PDB entry 7Y53 | electron microscopy, 3.61 A resolution | chains Z and D of the 10 polymer chains in the assembly

[Chain Z]
Name: Derlin-1
From: Homo sapiens
UniProt: Q9BUN8 (DERL1_HUMAN); numbering as in UniProt; present here: 1-214, 240-251
Amino-acid sequence (226 residues; each row starts with the number of its first residue; note: 25 numbers in that range are skipped by the numbering (no residue carries them; nothing is unmodelled there)):
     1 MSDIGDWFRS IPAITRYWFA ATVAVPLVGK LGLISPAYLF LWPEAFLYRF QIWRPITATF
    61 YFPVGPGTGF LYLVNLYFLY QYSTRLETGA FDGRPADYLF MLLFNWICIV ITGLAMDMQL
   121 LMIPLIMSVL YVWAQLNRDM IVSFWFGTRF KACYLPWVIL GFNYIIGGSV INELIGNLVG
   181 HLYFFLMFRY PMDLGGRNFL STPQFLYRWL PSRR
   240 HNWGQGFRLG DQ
Unresolved in the structure: 251
UniProt features mapped onto this chain:
  - motif: N241 to L248 (SHP-box)
  - modified residue: S2 (N-acetylserine), S201 (Phosphoserine), T202 (Phosphothreonine)
  - mutagenesis: F70 (F70C: Impaired ERAD substrate degradation), L73 (L73A: Impaired ERAD substrate degradation), Y164 (Y164A: Impaired ERAD substrate degradation), I165 (I165A: Impaired ERAD substrate degradation), G180 (G180V: Reduces interaction with and proteolysis of XBP1 isoform 1), G243 to G245 (Significantly reduced binding to VCP), R247 (R247A: Significantly reduced binding to VCP), L248 (L248A: Significantly reduced binding to VCP)

[Chain D]
Name: Transitional endoplasmic reticulum ATPase
From: Homo sapiens
Notes: EC 3.6.4.6
UniProt: P55072 (TERA_HUMAN); residues 21-806 here = UniProt positions 21-806
Amino-acid sequence (787 residues; each row starts with the number of its first residue):
    20 MNRPNRLIVD EAINEDNSVV SLSQPKMDEL QLFRGDTVLL KGKKRREAVC IVLSDDTCSD
    80 EKIRMNRVVR NNLRVRLGDV ISIQPCPDVK YGKRIHVLPI DDTVEGITGN LFEVYLKPYF
   140 LEAYRPIRKG DIFLVRGGMR AVEFKVVETD PSPYCIVAPD TVIHCEGEPI KREDEEESLN
   200 EVGYDDIGGC RKQLAQIKEM VELPLRHPAL FKAIGVKPPR GILLYGPPGT GKTLIARAVA
   260 NETGAFFFLI NGPEIMSKLA GESESNLRKA FEEAEKNAPA IIFIDELDAI APKREKTHGE
   320 VERRIVSQLL TLMDGLKQRA HVIVMAATNR PNSIDPALRR FGRFDREVDI GIPDATGRLE
   380 ILQIHTKNMK LADDVDLEQV ANETHGHVGA DLAALCSEAA LQAIRKKMDL IDLEDETIDA
   440 EVMNSLAVTM DDFRWALSQS NPSALRETVV EVPQVTWEDI GGLEDVKREL QELVQYPVEH
   500 PDKFLKFGMT PSKGVLFYGP PGCGKTLLAK AIANECQANF ISIKGPELLT MWFGESEANV
   560 REIFDKARQA APCVLFFDEL DSIAKARGGN IGDGGGAADR VINQILTEMD GMSTKKNVFI
   620 IGATNRPDII DPAILRPGRL DQLIYIPLPD EKSRVAILKA NLRKSPVAKD VDLEFLAKMT
   680 NGFSGADLTE ICQRACKLAI RESIESEIRR ERERQTNPSA MEVEEDDPVP EIRRDHFEEA
   740 MRFARRSVSD NDIRKYEMFA QTLQQSRGFG SFRFPSGNQG GAGPSQGSGG GTGGSVYTED
   800 NDDDLYG
Unresolved in the structure: 20-21, 765-806
Differences from the reference sequence: initiating methionine (20)
Residues lining bound ligands:
  - ADP (adenosine-5'-diphosphate), molecule 1: D205, I206, G207, P247, G248, T249, G250, K251, T252, L253, I380, H384, G408, A409, A412
  - ADP, molecule 2: D478, I479, G480, P520, G521, C522, G523, K524, T525, L526, P648, I656, N660, G684, A685, T688
UniProt features mapped onto this chain:
  - region: T797 to G806 (Interaction with UBXN6)
  - motif: D802 to G806 (PIM motif)
  - binding site (ATP): P247 to L253, N348, H384, G521 to L526
  - modified residue: S37 (Phosphoserine), K315 (N6,N6,N6-trimethyllysine), T436 (Phosphothreonine), S462 (Phosphoserine), K502 (N6-acetyllysine), K505 (N6-acetyllysine), K668 (N6-acetyllysine), S702 (Phosphoserine), K754 (N6-acetyllysine), S770 (Phosphoserine), S775 (Phosphoserine), S787 (Phosphoserine), Y805 (Phosphotyrosine)
  - natural variant: R95 (R95G: In IBMPFD1), G97 (G97E: In CMT2Y), I126 (I126F: In IBMPFD1; uncertain significance), R155 (R155C: In IBMPFD1; R155H: In FTDALS6 and IBMPFD1; R155L: In IBMPFD1; R155P: In IBMPFD1; R155S: In IBMPFD1), R159 (R159G: In FTDALS6; R159H: In IBMPFD1), A160 (A160T: In IBMPFD1; uncertain significance), E185 (E185K: In CMT2Y), R191 (R191Q: In FTDALS6 and IBMPFD1), L198 (L198W: In IBMPFD1), A232 (A232E: In IBMPFD1), I254 (I254F: In IBMPFD1; uncertain significance), I369 (I369T: In IBMPFD1; uncertain significance), 2 further natural variant entries in UniProt
  - mutagenesis: F52 to D55 (Abolishes interaction with NPLOC4; when associated with A-110), R53 (R53A: Minor effect on affinity for ATP and ADP), R86 (R86A: Strongly increased affinity for ATP. Strongly reduced affinity for ADP), Y110 (Y110A: Abolishes interaction with NPLOC4; when associated with 52-A--A-55), R113 to H115 (Severely reduced binding to DERL1), F131 (F131R: Severely reduced binding to DERL1), L140 (L140D: Severely reduced binding to DERL1), D179 (D179R: No effect on binding to DERL1), H183 (H183W: Severely reduced binding to DERL1), K251 (K251Q: Impairs ERAD degradation of HMGCR and does not inhibit interaction with RHBDD1; when associated with Q-524), E305 (E305Q: Defect in ubiquitin-dependent protein degradation by the proteasome; when associated with Q-578), K312 (K312A: Does not affect methylation by VCPKMT), 8 further mutagenesis entries in UniProt

[Chain Z / chain D interface]
Contacting residue pairs (16):
  M192(Z) - Y110(D)
  D193(Z) - K109(D)  salt bridge
  H240(Z) - H183(D)
  W242(Z) - R113(D)
  W242(Z) - E167(D)
  W242(Z) - H183(D)  hydrogen bond (backbone-side chain)
  Q244(Z) - H183(D)
  G245(Z) - V181(D)
  R247(Z) - P178(D)
  R247(Z) - D179(D)
  R247(Z) - T180(D)  hydrogen bond (side chain-backbone)
  R247(Z) - V181(D)
  L248(Z) - K136(D)
  L248(Z) - P178(D)
  L248(Z) - T180(D)
  G249(Z) - P178(D)
Also at the interface, not in a pair above, chain Z (10 interface residues in all): F246
Interface features reported in the paper:
  - hot spots on chain Z (mutagenesis) - R247A, R247D: decreased binding to Transitional endoplasmic reticulum ATPase (chain D)

[In short]
The chain Z/chain D interface involves 10 residues from each chain; the contacts include 2 hydrogen bonds and
1 salt bridge. Among the polar pairs are D193(Z)-K109(D), W242(Z)-H183(D) and R247(Z)-T180(D). Ligands of
chain D: ADP. The paper reports that R247A and R247D of chain Z reduce binding to Transitional endoplasmic
reticulum ATPase (chain D).
Chain Z is Derlin-1 and chain D is Transitional endoplasmic reticulum ATPase, both from Homo sapiens; the
structure, The cryo-EM structure of human ERAD retro-translocation complex, was determined by electron
microscopy, deposited together with 7Y4W and 7Y59.
